Entry 2CLE (X-ray diffraction, 1.50 A resolution); this record covers chains A and B.

== Chain A ==
Protein: Tryptophan synthase alpha chain
From: Salmonella typhimurium
Notes: EC 4.2.1.20
UniProt: P00929 (TRPA_SALTY); residue numbers follow UniProt; this construct covers 1-268
Amino-acid sequence (268 residues; each row starts with the number of its first residue):
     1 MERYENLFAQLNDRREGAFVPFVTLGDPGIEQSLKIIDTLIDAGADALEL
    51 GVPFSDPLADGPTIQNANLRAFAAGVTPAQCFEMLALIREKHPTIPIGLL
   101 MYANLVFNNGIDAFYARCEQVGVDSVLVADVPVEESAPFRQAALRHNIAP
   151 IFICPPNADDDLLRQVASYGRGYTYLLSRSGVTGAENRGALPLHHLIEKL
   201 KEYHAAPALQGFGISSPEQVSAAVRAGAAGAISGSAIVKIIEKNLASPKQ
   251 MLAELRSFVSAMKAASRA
Not modelled in the structure: 1, 179-193
Small-molecule neighbours: F6F (2-{[4-(trifluoromethoxy)benzoyl]amino}ethyl dihydrogen phosphate): Phe-22, Glu-49, Ala-59, Asp-60, Ile-64, Leu-100, Leu-127, Ala-129, Ile-153, Tyr-175, Phe-212, Gly-213, Ile-214, Ile-232, Ser-233, Gly-234, Ser-235
Swiss-Prot annotation at these positions:
  - active site (Proton acceptor): Glu-49, Asp-60

== Chain B ==
Protein: Tryptophan synthase beta chain
Notes: EC 4.2.1.20
UniProt: P0A2K1 (TRPB_SALTY); residues 2-397 here correspond to UniProt positions 1-396 (UniProt number = residue number - 1)
Amino-acid sequence (396 residues; row label = number of the first residue in the row):
     2 TTLLNPYFGEFGGMYVPQILMPALNQLEEAFVRAQKDPEFQAQFADLLKN
    52 YAGRPTALTKCQNITAGTRTTLYLKREDLLHGGAHKTNQVLGQALLAKRM
   102 GKSEIIAETGAGQHGVASALASALLGLKCRIYMGAKDVERQSPNVFRMRL
   152 MGAEVIPVHSGSATLKDACNEALRDWSGSYETAHYMLGTAAGPHPYPTIV
   202 REFQRMIGEETKAQILDKEGRLPDAVIACVGGGSNAIGMFADFINDTSVG
   252 LIGVEPGGHGIETGEHGAPLKHGRVGIYFGMKAPMMQTADGQIEESYSIS
   302 AGLDFPSVGPQHAYLNSIGRADYVSITDDEALEAFKTLCRHEGIIPALES
   352 SHALAHALKMMREQPEKEQLLVVNLSGRGDKDIFTVHDILKARGEI
Not modelled in the structure: 397
Construct notes: conflict Arg-34 (Ser33 in P0A2K1)
Covalently attached groups: pyridoxal phosphate (PLP) linked to Lys-87
Bound ions: Na+: Gly-232, Phe-306, Ser-308
Small-molecule neighbours: pyridoxal phosphate (PLP): Ala-85, His-86, Gln-114, Thr-190, Cys-230, Val-231, Gly-232, Gly-233, Gly-234, Ser-235, Asn-236, Gly-303, Leu-304, Ala-348, Glu-350, Ser-351, Ser-377, Gly-378

== Interface between chain A and chain B ==
Pairs across the interface (57):
  Pro-53(A) with Gln-293(B), hydrogen bond (backbone-side chain)
  Phe-54(A) with Gly-292(B); Gln-293(B)
  Ser-55(A) with Lys-167(B), hydrogen bond (backbone-side chain); Gln-293(B), hydrogen bond (backbone-side chain); Ile-294(B), hydrogen bond (side chain-backbone)
  Asp-56(A) with Lys-167(B), salt bridge; Tyr-279(B), hydrogen bond; Ile-294(B)
  Pro-57(A) with Asn-171(B), hydrogen bond (backbone-side chain); Arg-175(B), hydrogen bond (backbone-side chain)
  Leu-58(A) with Pro-18(B); Asn-171(B)
  Ala-59(A) with Asn-171(B)
  Asp-60(A) with Arg-175(B), hydrogen bond (backbone-side chain)
  Gln-65(A) with Ser-161(B), hydrogen bond; Arg-175(B)
  Leu-69(A) with Gly-162(B)
  Phe-72(A) with Gln-293(B)
  Thr-77(A) with Asp-291(B)
  Pro-78(A) with Asp-291(B); Gln-293(B)
  Ala-103(A) with Ile-278(B), hydrophobic
  Asn-104(A) with Gly-277(B); Ile-278(B), hydrogen bond (side chain-backbone); Gln-288(B), hydrogen bond; Gly-292(B), hydrogen bond (side chain-backbone); Ile-294(B)
  Leu-105(A) with Asp-291(B); Gly-292(B)
  Phe-107(A) with Val-276(B); Gly-277(B); Ile-278(B), hydrophobic; Lys-283(B)
  Asn-108(A) with Arg-275(B), hydrogen bond; Gln-288(B); Ala-290(B), hydrogen bond (side chain-backbone); Asp-291(B); Gly-292(B), hydrogen bond (side chain-backbone)
  Ala-129(A) with Pro-18(B)
  Asp-130(A) with Tyr-16(B); Val-17(B), hydrogen bond (backbone-backbone)
  Pro-132(A) with Met-15(B); Val-17(B); Gln-19(B); Met-22(B), hydrophobic
  Val-133(A) with Gln-19(B), hydrogen bond (backbone-side chain)
  Glu-134(A) with Gln-19(B), hydrogen bond; Met-22(B)
  Glu-135(A) with Tyr-8(B), hydrogen bond; Gly-14(B); Met-15(B), hydrogen bond (side chain-backbone); Tyr-16(B)
  Ile-153(A) with Gln-19(B)
  Pro-155(A) with Gln-19(B)
  Asn-157(A) with Tyr-181(B)
  Leu-162(A) with Gln-19(B)
Also at the interface, not in a pair above, chain A (30 interface residues in all): Val-131, Phe-139
Also at the interface, not in a pair above, chain B (34 interface residues in all): Ile-20, Pro-23, Glu-172, Leu-174, Phe-280, Gly-281, Met-286, Thr-289

== Overview ==
The interface between chain A and chain B involves 30 residues on one side and 34 on the other; the contacts
include 20 hydrogen bonds and 1 salt bridge. Polar pairs include Asp-56(A)/Lys-167(B), Pro-53(A)/Gln-293(B)
and Ser-55(A)/Lys-167(B). Ligands of chain A: compound F6F.
Here chain A is Tryptophan synthase alpha chain (Salmonella typhimurium) and chain B is Tryptophan synthase
beta chain. Entry 2CLE (Tryptophan Synthase in complex with N-(4'-trifluoromethoxybenzoyl)-2-
amino-1-ethylphosphate (F6) - lowF6 complex) was determined by X-ray diffraction (same publication as 2CLF,
2CLH, 2CLI and 2CLK).
